Entry 4JUT (X-ray diffraction, 2.20 A resolution); this record covers chains B and C of the 4 polymer chains in the assembly.

== Chain B (and C) ==
Name: Heat shock protein beta-6
Organism: Homo sapiens
Notes: chain C of this document is another copy of the same molecule, construct and numbering; everything in this record applies to it too
UniProt: O14558 (HSPB6_HUMAN); residues 57-160 here = UniProt positions 57-160
Sequence (107 residues; each row starts with the number of its first residue):
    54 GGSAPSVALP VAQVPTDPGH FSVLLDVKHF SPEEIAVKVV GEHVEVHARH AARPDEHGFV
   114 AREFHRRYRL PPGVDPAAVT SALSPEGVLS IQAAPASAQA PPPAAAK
Unresolved in the structure: 54-62, 147-160 (chain C: 54-59, 150-160)
Sequence notes: expression tag (54-56); engineered mutation Ala104 (Glu in O14558), Ala105 (Glu in O14558)
Swiss-Prot annotation at these positions:
  - modified residue: Gln66 (Deamidated glutamine)
  - mutagenesis: Val67 (V67G: No effect on homodimer-based self-association properties; no effect on chaperone activity), Ser134 (S134Q: Decreases heteromer formation with CRYAB)

== Chain B / chain C interface ==
Pairs across the interface (58):
  Pro63(B) with Val92(C); Val93(C); Gly94(C), hydrogen bond (backbone-backbone)
  Val64(B) with Val92(C)
  Ala65(B) with Lys91(C); Val92(C), hydrogen bond (backbone-backbone)
  Gln66(B) with Val90(C)
  Val67(B) with Val90(C), hydrogen bond (backbone-backbone); Val92(C), hydrophobic; Val132(C); Thr133(C); Ser134(C)
  Pro68(B) with Ser134(C), hydrogen bond (backbone-side chain)
  Thr69(B) with Ser134(C), hydrogen bond; Ala135(C); Leu136(C); Leu142(C)
  Asp70(B) with Ser134(C), hydrogen bond (backbone-backbone); Ala135(C); Leu136(C), hydrogen bond (backbone-backbone)
  Pro71(B) with Leu136(C)
  Gly72(B) with Ala135(C); Leu136(C), hydrogen bond (backbone-backbone); Pro138(C)
  His73(B) with Ser137(C)
  Phe74(B) with Glu139(C)
  Ser75(B) with Ser137(C), hydrogen bond (backbone-side chain); Glu139(C), hydrogen bond (backbone-side chain); Val141(C)
  Val76(B) with Glu139(C); Val141(C), hydrophobic
  Leu77(B) with Leu78(C); Asp79(C); Val141(C)
  Val90(B) with Pro63(C); Val64(C), hydrogen bond (backbone-backbone)
  Lys91(B) with Leu62(C)
  Val92(B) with Ala61(C); Leu62(C), hydrogen bond (backbone-backbone); Val64(C), hydrophobic
  Val93(B) with Ala61(C), hydrophobic
  Pro129(B) with Leu62(C)
  Ala130(B) with Leu62(C)
  Val132(B) with Val64(C); Ala65(C)
  Thr133(B) with Val64(C); Ala65(C); Val67(C)
  Ser134(B) with Val64(C); Ala65(C), hydrogen bond (backbone-backbone); Gln66(C); Val67(C), hydrogen bond (backbone-backbone)
  Ala135(B) with Val67(C); Pro68(C)
  Leu136(B) with Thr69(C), hydrogen bond (backbone-side chain)
  Ser137(B) with Thr69(C)
  Ser143(B) with Leu77(C)
  Gln145(B) with Leu77(C)
Other interface residues (no listed pair), chain C (28 interface residues in all): Val60

== Overview ==
The interface between chain B and chain C involves 29 residues on one side and 28 on the other; the contacts
include 15 hydrogen bonds. Among the polar pairs are Pro68(B)-Ser134(C), Thr69(B)-Ser134(C) and
Ser75(B)-Ser137(C). UniProt lists 2 mutagenesis sites on chain B.
Chain B and chain C are both Heat shock protein beta-6 (Homo sapiens); the structure, Crystal structure of a
mutant fragment of Human HSPB6, was determined by X-ray diffraction together with 4JUS from the same study.
